Entry 3GT4 (X-ray diffraction, 1.76 A resolution); this record covers chain A.

# Chain A
Protein: proteinase K
From: Engyodontium album
Notes: EC 3.4.21.64
Reference sequence: P06873 (PRTK_TRIAL); residues 1-279 here correspond to UniProt positions 106-384 (UniProt number = residue number + 105)
Sequence (279 residues; numbered 1 to 279; the number before each row is that of its first residue):
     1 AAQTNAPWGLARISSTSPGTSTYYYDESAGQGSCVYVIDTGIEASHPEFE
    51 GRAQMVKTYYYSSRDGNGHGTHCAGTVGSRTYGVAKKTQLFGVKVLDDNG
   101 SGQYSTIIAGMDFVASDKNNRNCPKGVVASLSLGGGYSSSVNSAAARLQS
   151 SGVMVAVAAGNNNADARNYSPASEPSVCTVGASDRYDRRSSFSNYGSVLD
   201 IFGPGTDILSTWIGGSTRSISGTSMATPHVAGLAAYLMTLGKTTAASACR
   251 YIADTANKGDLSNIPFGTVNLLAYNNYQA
Disulfides: Cys34-Cys123, Cys178-Cys249
Sequence notes: conflict Asp207 (Ser312 in P06873)
Residues lining bound ligands:
  - 5-Amino-2,4,6-triiodoisophthalic acid (I3C; 5-amino-2,4,6-triiodobenzene-1,3-dicarboxylic acid), molecule 1: Ser132, Leu133, Gly134, Ala158, Gly160, Asn161, Ser221, Gly222, Thr223, Ser224
  - 5-Amino-2,4,6-triiodoisophthalic acid (I3C), molecule 2: Arg189, Tyr195, Asn263, Ile264, Pro265, Phe266
  - 5-Amino-2,4,6-triiodoisophthalic acid (I3C), molecule 3: Lys258, Gly259, Asn270
Swiss-Prot annotation at these positions:
  - active site (Charge relay system): Asp39, His69, Ser224
  - binding site (Ca(2+)): Thr16, Pro175, Val177, Asp200, Asp260

# In short
Ligands of chain A: 3 copies of 5-Amino-2,4,6-triiodoisophthalic acid. From UniProt: 3 active-site residues
and 5 Ca2+-binding residues.
Chain A is proteinase K (Engyodontium album); the structure, Structure of proteinase K with the magic triangle
I3C, was determined by X-ray diffraction (same publication as 3GT3).
